PDB entry 8ZUI | electron microscopy, 2.56 A resolution | chains F and L of the 12 polymer chains in the assembly

[Chain F (and L)]
Name: Tumor necrosis factor receptor superfamily member 1A, membrane form
Source organism: Homo sapiens
Notes: chain L of this document is another copy of the same molecule, construct and numbering; everything in this record applies to it too
Reference sequence: P19438 (TNR1A_HUMAN); residues 30-211 here = UniProt positions 30-211
Amino-acid sequence (198 residues; row label = number of the first residue in the row):
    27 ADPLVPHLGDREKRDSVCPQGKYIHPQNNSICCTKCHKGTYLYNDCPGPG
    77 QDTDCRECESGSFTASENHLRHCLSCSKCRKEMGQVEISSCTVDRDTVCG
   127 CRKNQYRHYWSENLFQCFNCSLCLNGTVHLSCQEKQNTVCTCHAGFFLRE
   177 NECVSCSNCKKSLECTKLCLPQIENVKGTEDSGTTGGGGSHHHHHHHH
Unresolved in the structure: 27-42, 184-224
Construct notes: expression tag (27-29, 212-224)
Swiss-Prot annotation at these positions:
  - glycosylation (N-linked (GlcNAc...) asparagine): Asn54, Asn145, Asn151
  - natural variant: His51 (H51Q: In FPF), Cys59 (C59R: In FPF; C59S: In FPF), Cys62 (C62G: In FPF; C62Y: In FPF), Pro75 (P75L: In FPF), Thr79 (T79M: In FPF), Cys81 (C81F: In FPF), Cys99 (C99S: In FPF), Ser115 (S115G: In FPF), Cys117 (C117R: In FPF; C117Y: In FPF), Arg121 (R121P: In FPF; R121Q: In FPF; uncertain significance)
Disulfide bonds: Cys44-Cys58, Cys59-Cys72, Cys62-Cys81, Cys84-Cys99, Cys102-Cys117, Cys105-Cys125, Cys127-Cys143, Cys146-Cys158, Cys149-Cys166, Cys168-Cys179
Reported in the primary citation:
  - self-association interface (contacts with another copy of this molecule): Lys61

[Chain F / chain L interface]
Residue-residue contacts (30; chain F residue first):
  Gln46(F) with Lys64(L); Gly65(L); Thr66(L); Val119(L); Asp120(L), hydrogen bond
  Gly47(F) with His63(L)
  Lys61(F) with His63(L), hydrogen bond (backbone-side chain)
  Cys62(F) with His63(L)
  His63(F) with Gly47(L); Lys61(L), hydrogen bond (side chain-backbone); Cys62(L); His63(L), hydrogen bond; Glu93(L), salt bridge
  Lys64(F) with Gln46(L); Glu93(L), salt bridge
  Gly65(F) with Gln46(L)
  Thr66(F) with Gln46(L)
  Gly76(F) with Gln77(L); Asp78(L), hydrogen bond (backbone-backbone)
  Gln77(F) with Gly76(L)
  Asp78(F) with Gly76(L), hydrogen bond (backbone-backbone)
  Glu93(F) with His63(L), salt bridge; Lys64(L), salt bridge
  Val119(F) with Gln46(L)
  Asp120(F) with Gln46(L), hydrogen bond
  His155(F) with Leu174(L)
  Leu156(F) with Gln162(L)
  Gln162(F) with Leu156(L); Gln162(L)
  Leu174(F) with His155(L)
Also at the interface, not in a pair above, chain F (20 interface residues in all): Thr60, Val165
Also at the interface, not in a pair above, chain L (20 interface residues in all): Thr60, Val165

[Summary]
The chain F/chain L interface involves 20 residues from each chain, with 7 hydrogen bonds and 4 salt bridges.
Polar contacts include His63(F)-Glu93(L), Lys64(F)-Glu93(L) and Gln46(F)-Asp120(L). The paper reports a
self-association interface involving Lys61(F).
Both chains are Tumor necrosis factor receptor superfamily member 1A, membrane form (Homo sapiens). Entry 8ZUI
(Binary cluster of TNF-TNFR1 ectodomain complex) was determined by electron microscopy together with 8ZUJ and
8ZUK from the same study.
